Entry 9GV6 (X-ray diffraction, 2.77 A resolution); this record covers chains A and E of the 5 polymer chains in the assembly.

# Chain A
Protein: MHC class I antigen
From: Homo sapiens
UniProt: A0A5B8RNS7 (A0A5B8RNS7_HUMAN); residues 1-276 here correspond to UniProt positions 25-300 (UniProt number = residue number + 24)
Amino-acid sequence (276 residues; row label = number of the first residue in the row):
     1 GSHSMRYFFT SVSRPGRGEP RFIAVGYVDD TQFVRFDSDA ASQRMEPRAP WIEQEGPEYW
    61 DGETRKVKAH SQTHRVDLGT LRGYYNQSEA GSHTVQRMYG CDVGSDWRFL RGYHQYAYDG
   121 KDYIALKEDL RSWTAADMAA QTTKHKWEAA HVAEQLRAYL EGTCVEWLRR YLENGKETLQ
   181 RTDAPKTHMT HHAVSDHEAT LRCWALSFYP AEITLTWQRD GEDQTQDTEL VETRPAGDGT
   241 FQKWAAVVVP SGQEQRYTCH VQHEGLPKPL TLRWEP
Disulfides: C101-C164, C203-C259

# Chain E
Protein: TCR Beta
From: Homo sapiens
Amino-acid sequence (247 residues; numbered 1 to 247; the number before each row is that of its first residue):
     1 MEAGVAQSPR YKIIEKRQSV AFWCNPISGH GTLYWYQQIL GQGPKLLIQF HNNGVVDDSQ
    61 LPKDRFSAER LKGVDSTLKI QPAKLEDSAV YLCASSLDWV GDGERQYFGP GTRLLVLEDL
   121 KNVFPPEVAV FEPSEAEISH TQKATLVCLA TGFYPDHVEL SWWVNGKEVH SGVCTDPQPL
   181 KEQPALNDSR YALSSRLRVS ATFWQDPRNH FRCQVQFYGL SENDEWTQDR AKPVTQIVSA
   241 EAWGRAD
Unresolved in the structure: 1-2
Disulfides: C24-C93, C148-C213

# Chain A / chain E interface
Contacting residue pairs (13):
  D61(A) - S59(E)
  R65(A) - L46(E)
  R65(A) - Q49(E)  hydrogen bond
  R65(A) - D57(E)  salt bridge
  R65(A) - W99(E)
  K68(A) - V56(E)
  A69(A) - W99(E)  hydrophobic
  Q72(A) - H51(E)  hydrogen bond
  Q72(A) - D98(E)  hydrogen bond
  Q72(A) - W99(E)  hydrogen bond
  T73(A) - V100(E)
  A150(A) - D102(E)
  Q155(A) - D102(E)  hydrogen bond
Interface residues without a listed pair, chain A (9 interface residues in all): R44
Interface residues without a listed pair, chain E (11 interface residues in all): Q60

# Summary
The interface between chain A and chain E involves 9 residues on one side and 11 on the other, with 5 hydrogen
bonds and 1 salt bridge. Polar pairs include R65(A)-D57(E), R65(A)-Q49(E) and Q72(A)-H51(E).
Chain A is MHC class I antigen and chain E is TCR Beta, both from Homo sapiens; the structure, Structure of
TCR in complex with peptide-HLA, was determined by X-ray diffraction (same publication as 9GV7).
